PDB entry 2BO4 | X-ray diffraction, 1.95 A resolution | chains A and F of the 4 polymer chains in the assembly

[Chain A (and F)]
Name: Mannosylglycerate synthase
Source organism: Rhodothermus marinus
Notes: EC 2.4.1.-; chain F of this document is another copy of the same molecule, construct and numbering; everything in this record applies to it too
Reference sequence: Q9RFR0 (Q9RFR0_RHOMR); residue numbers follow UniProt; this construct covers 1-397
Sequence (397 residues; numbered 1 to 397; the number before each row is that of its first residue):
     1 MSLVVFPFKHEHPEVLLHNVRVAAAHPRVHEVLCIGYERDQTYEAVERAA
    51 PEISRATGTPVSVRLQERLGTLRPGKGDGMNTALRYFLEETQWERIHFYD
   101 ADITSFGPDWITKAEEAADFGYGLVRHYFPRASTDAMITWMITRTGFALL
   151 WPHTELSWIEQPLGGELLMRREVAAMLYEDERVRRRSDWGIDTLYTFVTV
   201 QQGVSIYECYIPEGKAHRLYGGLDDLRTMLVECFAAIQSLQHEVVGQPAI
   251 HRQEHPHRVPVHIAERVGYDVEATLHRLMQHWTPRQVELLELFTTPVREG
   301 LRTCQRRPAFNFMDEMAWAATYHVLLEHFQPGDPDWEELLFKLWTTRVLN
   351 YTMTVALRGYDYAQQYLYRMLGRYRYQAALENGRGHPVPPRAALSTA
Unresolved in the structure: 1, 383-397 (chain F: 1, 382-397)
Curated features (UniProtKB/Swiss-Prot):
  - binding site (GDP-alpha-D-mannose): P7 to E11, I35, Q66, K76, D100, A101, L163, D192, R218, Y220
  - binding site (a divalent metal cation): D102, H217
  - binding site ((R)-glycerate): R131, A136 to T139
  - mutagenesis: K9 (K9A: The catalytic efficiency is almost one order of magnitude higher than wild-type enzyme for both substrates ...), E11 (E11A: Results in a modest increase in the catalytic efficiency coupled with a decrease in the affinity binding value for GDP-Man), Y37 (Y37A: Significant increase in catalytic efficiency. The mutation has little effect on the affinity binding value for GDP-Man, however it shows an 4-fold decrease in the affinity binding value for ...), Q66 (Q66A: Results in an increase in the catalytic efficiency (up to 72-fold) coupled with a decrease in the affinity binding for both D-glycerate and GDP-Man), K76 (K76A: Results in a 3-fold increase in the catalytic efficiency coupled with a decrease in affinity binding for D-glycerate and GDP-Man of 15- and 3-fold, respectively), D100 (D100A: Completely inactive), D102 (D102A: Completely inactive), R131 (R131A: Completely inactive), D135 (D135A: Results in a extremely low affinity binding value for D-glycerate (5600-fold lower than wild-type) and displays a slight increase in the catalytic efficiency (2-fold) compared with wild-type ...), T139 (T139A: Results in a modest decrease in the catalytic efficiency coupled with a 1500-fold decrease in the affinity binding value for D-glycerate ...), W189 (W189A: Results in a 3-fold increase in the catalytic efficiency coupled with a 7-fold decrease in the affinity binding for D-glycerate compared with the wild-type enzyme ...), D192 (D192A: Completely inactive), 4 further mutagenesis entries in UniProt
Ligand contacts: citrate anion (FLC): R131, D135, A136, M137, I138, T139, L163, R218, L226, M229

[Interface between chain A and chain F]
Pairs across the interface (38; chain A residue first):
  E116(A) with Y376(F), hydrogen bond
  F120(A) with H153(F); A379(F)
  Y122(A) with Q247(F), hydrogen bond
  P152(A) with F120(F)
  H153(A) with F120(F)
  E155(A) with R252(F), salt bridge
  W158(A) with R252(F)
  P248(A) with I250(F); R252(F)
  I250(A) with Q247(F)
  R252(A) with H153(F), hydrogen bond (side chain-backbone); T154(F); E155(F), salt bridge; W158(F); Q247(F)
  Q253(A) with W158(F)
  H255(A) with Y368(F)
  H257(A) with R369(F)
  R258(A) with D361(F); Y362(F)
  R358(A) with R258(F), hydrogen bond (backbone-side chain)
  G359(A) with R258(F)
  D361(A) with R258(F)
  Y362(A) with R258(F)
  Q364(A) with H255(F)
  Q365(A) with H255(F); P256(F); H257(F)
  Y368(A) with H255(F)
  R369(A) with Y210(F); E254(F), salt bridge; H255(F), hydrogen bond (side chain-backbone); H257(F)
  R375(A) with F120(F)
  Y376(A) with E116(F); F120(F), hydrophobic
  A379(A) with F120(F), hydrophobic
Also at the interface, not in a pair above, chain A (28 interface residues in all): T154, E254, Y360
Also at the interface, not in a pair above, chain F (25 interface residues in all): D119, Y122, Q365, L380

[In short]
28 residues of chain A and 25 residues of chain F are in contact, with 5 hydrogen bonds and 3 salt bridges.
Among the polar pairs are E155(A)-R252(F), R369(A)-E254(F) and E116(A)-Y376(F). Ligands of chain A: citrate
anion.
Chain A and chain F are both Mannosylglycerate synthase (Rhodothermus marinus); the structure, Dissection of
mannosylglycerate synthase: an archetypal mannosyltransferase, was determined by X-ray diffraction, deposited
together with 2BO6 and 2BO8.
